Entry 4ZVK (X-ray diffraction, 1.87 A resolution); this record covers chains A and B.

== Chain A (and B) ==
Protein: Ribosyldihydronicotinamide dehydrogenase [quinone]
Source organism: Homo sapiens
Notes: EC 1.10.99.2; chain B of this document is another copy of the same molecule, construct and numbering; everything in this record applies to it too
UniProtKB: P16083 (NQO2_HUMAN); residues 1-230 here correspond to UniProt positions 2-231 (UniProt number = residue number + 1)
Amino-acid sequence (230 residues; numbered 1 to 230; the number before each row is that of its first residue):
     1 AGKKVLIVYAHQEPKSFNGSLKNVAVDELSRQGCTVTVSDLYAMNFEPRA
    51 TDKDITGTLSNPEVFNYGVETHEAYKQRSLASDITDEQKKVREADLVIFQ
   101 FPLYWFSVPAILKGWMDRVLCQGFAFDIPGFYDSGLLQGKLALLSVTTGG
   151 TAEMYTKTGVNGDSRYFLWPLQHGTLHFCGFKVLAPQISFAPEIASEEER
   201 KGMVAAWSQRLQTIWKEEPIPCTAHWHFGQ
Metal / ion sites: Zn2+: His-173, His-177, Cys-222
Ligand contacts:
  - ethidium (ET), molecule 1: Asn-66, Gly-68, Val-69, Thr-71, Leu-120, Cys-121, Gln-122, Phe-126, Phe-178
  - ethidium (ET), molecule 2: Trp-105, Gly-149, Glu-193
  - FAD (flavin-adenine dinucleotide), molecule 1: His-11, Lys-15, Ser-16, Phe-17, Asn-18, Ser-20, Pro-102, Leu-103, Tyr-104, Trp-105, Phe-106, Thr-147, Thr-148, Gly-149, Gly-150, Tyr-155, Pro-192, Glu-193, Glu-197, Arg-200, Lys-201, Val-204
  - FAD, molecule 2: Asn-66, Tyr-67, Gly-68, Asp-117, Gly-174
Curated features (UniProtKB/Swiss-Prot):
  - binding site (FAD): His-11, Phe-17 to Ser-20, Leu-103 to Phe-106, Thr-147 to Gly-150, Tyr-155, Glu-193, Arg-200
  - binding site (substrate): Phe-126 to Ile-128
  - binding site (Zn(2+)): His-173, His-177, Cys-222
  - modified residue (Phosphoserine): Ser-79, Ser-196

== Chain A / chain B interface ==
Pairs across the interface - 88 pairs, chain A then chain B:
  Gln-12(A) / Ala-50(B)  hydrogen bond (side chain-backbone)
  Gln-12(A) / Phe-65(B)
  Gln-12(A) / Tyr-67(B)
  Glu-13(A) / Val-64(B)
  Glu-13(A) / Phe-65(B)  hydrogen bond (side chain-backbone)
  Lys-15(A) / Glu-63(B)  hydrogen bond (side chain-backbone)
  Lys-15(A) / Val-64(B)
  Tyr-42(A) / Ala-50(B)
  Asn-45(A) / Arg-49(B)  hydrogen bond (backbone-side chain)
  Phe-46(A) / Arg-49(B)  hydrogen bond (backbone-side chain)
  Glu-47(A) / Arg-49(B)
  Pro-48(A) / Pro-48(B)  hydrophobic
  Pro-48(A) / Arg-49(B)
  Pro-48(A) / Ala-110(B)
  Arg-49(A) / Asn-45(B)  hydrogen bond (side chain-backbone)
  Arg-49(A) / Phe-46(B)  hydrogen bond (side chain-backbone)
  Arg-49(A) / Glu-47(B)  salt bridge
  Arg-49(A) / Pro-48(B)
  Arg-49(A) / Arg-49(B)
  Ala-50(A) / Gln-12(B)  hydrogen bond (backbone-side chain)
  Ala-50(A) / Tyr-42(B)
  Glu-63(A) / Glu-13(B)
  Glu-63(A) / Lys-15(B)
  Val-64(A) / Glu-13(B)
  Phe-65(A) / Gln-12(B)
  Phe-65(A) / Glu-13(B)  hydrogen bond (backbone-side chain)
  Asn-66(A) / Glu-193(B)  hydrogen bond
  Tyr-67(A) / Gln-12(B)
  Tyr-67(A) / Tyr-104(B)
  Tyr-104(A) / Ala-50(B)  hydrophobic
  Tyr-104(A) / Tyr-67(B)
  Tyr-104(A) / Lys-113(B)  hydrogen bond (backbone-side chain)
  Tyr-104(A) / Asp-117(B)
  Trp-105(A) / Met-116(B)  hydrogen bond (side chain-backbone)
  Trp-105(A) / Asp-117(B)
  Trp-105(A) / Leu-120(B)
  Trp-105(A) / Pro-170(B)
  Trp-105(A) / Gly-174(B)
  Trp-105(A) / Thr-175(B)
  Trp-105(A) / Phe-178(B)  hydrophobic
  Trp-105(A) / Cys-179(B)  hydrophobic
  Phe-106(A) / Tyr-132(B)
  Phe-106(A) / Trp-169(B)
  Phe-106(A) / Pro-170(B)  hydrophobic
  Phe-106(A) / Gly-174(B)
  Ser-107(A) / Lys-113(B)
  Val-108(A) / Lys-113(B)  hydrogen bond (backbone-side chain)
  Pro-109(A) / Asp-117(B)
  Ala-110(A) / Pro-48(B)
  Ala-110(A) / Ala-110(B)
  Ala-110(A) / Lys-113(B)
  Ala-110(A) / Gly-114(B)
  Ala-110(A) / Asp-117(B)  hydrogen bond (backbone-side chain)
  Lys-113(A) / Tyr-104(B)  hydrogen bond (side chain-backbone)
  Lys-113(A) / Ser-107(B)
  Lys-113(A) / Val-108(B)  hydrogen bond (side chain-backbone)
  Lys-113(A) / Ala-110(B)
  Gly-114(A) / Ala-110(B)
  Met-116(A) / Trp-105(B)  hydrogen bond (backbone-side chain)
  Asp-117(A) / Tyr-104(B)
  Asp-117(A) / Trp-105(B)
  Asp-117(A) / Pro-109(B)
  Asp-117(A) / Ala-110(B)  hydrogen bond (side chain-backbone)
  Leu-120(A) / Trp-105(B)
  Tyr-132(A) / Phe-106(B)
  Tyr-132(A) / Val-160(B)
  Tyr-132(A) / Asn-161(B)  hydrogen bond
  Val-160(A) / Tyr-132(B)  hydrogen bond (backbone-side chain)
  Val-160(A) / His-173(B)  hydrogen bond (backbone-side chain)
  Asn-161(A) / Tyr-132(B)  hydrogen bond
  Asn-161(A) / Trp-169(B)
  Tyr-166(A) / Trp-169(B)
  Tyr-166(A) / Phe-228(B)  hydrophobic
  Trp-169(A) / Phe-106(B)
  Trp-169(A) / Asn-161(B)
  Trp-169(A) / Tyr-166(B)
  Pro-170(A) / Trp-105(B)
  Pro-170(A) / Phe-106(B)  hydrophobic
  Pro-170(A) / Pro-170(B)  hydrophobic
  His-173(A) / Val-160(B)  hydrogen bond (side chain-backbone)
  Gly-174(A) / Trp-105(B)
  Gly-174(A) / Phe-106(B)
  Thr-175(A) / Trp-105(B)
  Phe-178(A) / Trp-105(B)  hydrophobic
  Cys-179(A) / Trp-105(B)  hydrophobic
  Glu-193(A) / Asn-66(B)  hydrogen bond
  Phe-228(A) / Tyr-166(B)  hydrophobic
  Phe-228(A) / Phe-228(B)  hydrophobic
Other interface residues (no listed pair), chain A (48 interface residues in all): His-11, Thr-51, Val-69, Ile-111, Phe-126, Gly-162, Phe-167, Ala-224
Other interface residues (no listed pair), chain B (47 interface residues in all): His-11, Thr-51, Ile-111, Phe-126, Gly-162, Phe-167, Ala-224

== Overview ==
48 residues of chain A and 47 residues of chain B are in contact; the contacts include 24 hydrogen bonds and 1
salt bridge. Polar pairs include Arg-49(A)/Glu-47(B), Gln-12(A)/Ala-50(B) and Glu-13(A)/Phe-65(B). Bound to
chain A: flavin-adenine dinucleotide and ethidium.
Both chains are Ribosyldihydronicotinamide dehydrogenase [quinone] (Homo sapiens). Entry 4ZVK (Reduced quinone
reductase 2 in complex with ethidium) was determined by X-ray diffraction together with 4ZVL, 4ZVM and 4ZVN
from the same study.
